Entry 4TWT (X-ray diffraction, 2.85 A resolution); this record covers chains A and B of the 3 polymer chains in the assembly.

== Chain A (and B) ==
Protein: Tumor necrosis factor
Source organism: Homo sapiens
Notes: chain B of this document is another copy of the same molecule, construct and numbering; everything in this record applies to it too
Reference sequence: P01375 (TNFA_HUMAN); residues 1-157 here correspond to UniProt positions 77-233 (UniProt number = residue number + 76)
Chain sequence (157 residues; each row starts with the number of its first residue):
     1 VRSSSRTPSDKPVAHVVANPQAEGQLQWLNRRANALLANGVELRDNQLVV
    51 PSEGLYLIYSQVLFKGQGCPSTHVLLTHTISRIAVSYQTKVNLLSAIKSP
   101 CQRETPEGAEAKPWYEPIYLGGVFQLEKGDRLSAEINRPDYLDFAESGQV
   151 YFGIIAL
Disordered / not traced: 1-7 (chain B: 1-9, 32-35, 106-110)
Disulfides: Cys69-Cys101
UniProt features mapped onto this chain:
  - glycosylation: Ser4 (O-linked (GalNAc...) serine)
From the paper describing this entry:
  - binding site for the ligand 38A: His15, Tyr59, Tyr151

== Chain A / chain B interface ==
Residue-residue contacts (43; chain A residue first):
  Ser9(A) - Leu157(B)
  Val13(A) - Leu55(B)  hydrophobic
  Val13(A) - Val123(B)  hydrophobic
  His15(A) - Val123(B)
  His15(A) - Phe124(B)
  Asn34(A) - Arg82(B)  hydrogen bond
  Asn34(A) - Val91(B)
  Asn34(A) - Leu93(B)
  Asn34(A) - Phe124(B)
  Leu36(A) - Leu55(B)  hydrophobic
  Leu36(A) - Gln125(B)
  Tyr59(A) - Gly121(B)
  Tyr59(A) - Gly122(B)
  Tyr59(A) - Val123(B)  hydrogen bond (side chain-backbone)
  Gln61(A) - Ser95(B)  hydrogen bond (side chain-backbone)
  Gln61(A) - Ala96(B)
  Gln61(A) - Leu120(B)
  Leu63(A) - Ile97(B)
  Pro100(A) - Gln102(B)
  Gln102(A) - Gln102(B)
  Gln102(A) - Arg103(B)
  Lys112(A) - Thr72(B)
  Trp114(A) - Ser99(B)
  Tyr115(A) - Leu75(B)  hydrophobic
  Tyr115(A) - Ile97(B)  hydrophobic
  Tyr115(A) - Lys98(B)
  Tyr115(A) - Ser99(B)  hydrogen bond (backbone-side chain)
  Glu116(A) - Lys98(B)  salt bridge
  Pro117(A) - Ile97(B)
  Pro117(A) - Lys98(B)
  Tyr119(A) - Tyr119(B)  hydrophobic
  Tyr119(A) - Gly121(B)  hydrogen bond (side chain-backbone)
  Ser147(A) - Asn92(B)
  Gly148(A) - Leu93(B)
  Gly148(A) - Leu94(B)
  Gly148(A) - Ser95(B)  hydrogen bond (backbone-backbone)
  Gln149(A) - Ser95(B)
  Gln149(A) - Ile97(B)
  Tyr151(A) - Leu94(B)
  Tyr151(A) - Gly121(B)
  Ile155(A) - Leu57(B)  hydrophobic
  Ile155(A) - Val123(B)  hydrophobic
  Ile155(A) - Leu157(B)  hydrophobic
Other interface residues (no listed pair), chain A (25 interface residues in all): Lys11, Ser99, Cys101, Arg103
Other interface residues (no listed pair), chain B (25 interface residues in all): Lys11

== In short ==
The chain A/chain B interface involves 25 residues from each chain, with 6 hydrogen bonds and 1 salt bridge.
Polar pairs include Glu116(A)-Lys98(B), Asn34(A)-Arg82(B) and Tyr59(A)-Val123(B). The paper reports a binding
site for the ligand 38A at His15(A), Tyr59(A) and Tyr151(A).
Both chains are Tumor necrosis factor (Homo sapiens). Entry 4TWT (Human TNFa dimer in complex with the
semi-synthetic bicyclic peptide M21) was determined by X-ray diffraction.
